1P2N - chains A and B; structure by X-ray diffraction, 1.80 A resolution.

== Chain A ==
Name: Chymotrypsinogen A
Organism: Bos taurus
Notes: EC 3.4.21.1
Reference sequence: P00766 (CTRA_BOVIN); numbering as in UniProt (aligned over 1-245)
Sequence (245 residues; row label = number of the first residue in the row):
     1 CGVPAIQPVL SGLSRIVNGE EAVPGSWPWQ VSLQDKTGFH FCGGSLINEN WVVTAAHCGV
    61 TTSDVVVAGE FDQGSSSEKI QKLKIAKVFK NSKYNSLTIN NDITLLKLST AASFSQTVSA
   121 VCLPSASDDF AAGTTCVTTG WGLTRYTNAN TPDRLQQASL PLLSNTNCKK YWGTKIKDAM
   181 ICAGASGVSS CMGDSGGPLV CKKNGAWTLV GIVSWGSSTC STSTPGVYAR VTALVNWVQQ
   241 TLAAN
Unresolved in the structure: 12-15, 147-148
Cystine bridges: Cys-1/Cys-122, Cys-42/Cys-58, Cys-136/Cys-201, Cys-168/Cys-182, Cys-191/Cys-220
Curated features (UniProtKB/Swiss-Prot):
  - active site (Charge relay system): His-57, Asp-102, Ser-195

== Chain B ==
Name: Pancreatic trypsin inhibitor
Organism: Bos taurus
Reference sequence: P00974 (BPT1_BOVIN); residues 1-58 here correspond to UniProt positions 36-93 (UniProt number = residue number + 35)
Sequence (58 residues; row label = number of the first residue in the row):
     1 RPDFCLEPPY TGPCLARIIR YFYNAKAGLC QTFVYGGCRA KRNNFKSAED CLRTCGGA
Cystine bridges: Cys-5/Cys-55, Cys-14/Cys-38, Cys-30/Cys-51
Sequence notes: engineered mutation Leu-15 (Lys50 in P00974), Leu-52 (Met87 in P00974)

== Chain A / chain B interface ==
Residue-residue contacts - 38 pairs, chain A then chain B:
  Phe-39(A) / Arg-17(B)
  Phe-39(A) / Ile-19(B)  hydrophobic
  His-40(A) / Arg-17(B)  hydrogen bond (backbone-side chain)
  Phe-41(A) / Ala-16(B)
  Phe-41(A) / Arg-17(B)  hydrogen bond (backbone-backbone)
  Cys-42(A) / Ala-16(B)  hydrophobic
  His-57(A) / Cys-14(B)
  His-57(A) / Leu-15(B)
  His-57(A) / Ala-16(B)
  His-57(A) / Ile-18(B)
  His-57(A) / Gly-36(B)
  His-57(A) / Gly-37(B)
  Cys-58(A) / Ile-18(B)
  Ser-96(A) / Arg-39(B)  hydrogen bond (backbone-side chain)
  Leu-97(A) / Arg-39(B)  hydrogen bond (backbone-side chain)
  Ile-99(A) / Cys-14(B)  hydrophobic
  Ile-99(A) / Cys-38(B)  hydrophobic
  Asn-150(A) / Arg-17(B)  hydrogen bond
  Thr-151(A) / Arg-17(B)
  Ser-190(A) / Leu-15(B)
  Cys-191(A) / Leu-15(B)
  Met-192(A) / Thr-11(B)
  Met-192(A) / Cys-14(B)
  Met-192(A) / Leu-15(B)
  Met-192(A) / Ala-16(B)
  Gly-193(A) / Leu-15(B)  hydrogen bond (backbone-backbone)
  Gly-193(A) / Ala-16(B)
  Gly-193(A) / Arg-17(B)
  Asp-194(A) / Leu-15(B)  hydrogen bond (backbone-backbone)
  Ser-195(A) / Leu-15(B)  hydrogen bond (side chain-backbone)
  Ser-195(A) / Ala-16(B)  hydrogen bond (side chain-backbone)
  Val-213(A) / Leu-15(B)  hydrophobic
  Ser-214(A) / Cys-14(B)
  Ser-214(A) / Leu-15(B)  hydrogen bond (backbone-backbone)
  Trp-215(A) / Pro-13(B)
  Trp-215(A) / Cys-14(B)  hydrophobic
  Gly-216(A) / Pro-13(B)  hydrogen bond (backbone-backbone)
  Ser-218(A) / Pro-13(B)
Other interface residues (no listed pair), chain A (24 interface residues in all): Tyr-94, Ser-217
Other interface residues (no listed pair), chain B (13 interface residues in all): Gly-12

== Overview ==
The interface between chain A and chain B involves 24 residues on one side and 13 on the other; the contacts
include 11 hydrogen bonds. Among the polar pairs are His-40(A)/Arg-17(B), Ser-96(A)/Arg-39(B) and
Leu-97(A)/Arg-39(B). Curated annotation (UniProt) lists 3 active-site residues on chain A.
Here chain A is Chymotrypsinogen A and chain B is Pancreatic trypsin inhibitor, both from Bos taurus. Entry
1P2N (Structural consequences of accommodation of four non-cognate amino-acid residues in the S1 pocket of
bovine trypsin ...) was determined by X-ray diffraction, deposited together with 1P2I, 1P2J, 1P2K, 1P2M, 1P2O
and 1P2Q.
